8OT4 - chains A and C of the 12 polymer chains in the assembly; structure by electron microscopy, 2.97 A resolution.

== Chain A (and C) ==
Name: Amyloid-beta A4 protein
From: Homo sapiens
Notes: chain C of this document is another copy of the same molecule, construct and numbering; everything in this record applies to it too
UniProtKB: B4DM00 (B4DM00_HUMAN); residues 1-40 here correspond to UniProt positions 430-469 (UniProt number = residue number + 429)
Sequence (40 residues; each row starts with the number of its first residue):
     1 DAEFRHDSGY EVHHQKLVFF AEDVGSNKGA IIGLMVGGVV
Disordered / not traced: 38-40
What the authors report for this chain:
  - conformationally variable residues (order/disorder transition): D1 to G37

== Interface between chain A and chain C ==
Contacting residue pairs (83):
  D1(A) with D1(C), hydrogen bond (side chain-backbone); A2(C); E22(C), hydrogen bond (backbone-side chain); K28(C), salt bridge
  A2(A) with A2(C); E22(C)
  E3(A) with A2(C); E3(C)
  F4(A) with E3(C), hydrogen bond (backbone-backbone); F4(C), hydrophobic; R5(C), hydrogen bond (backbone-backbone); E22(C)
  R5(A) with R5(C)
  H6(A) with R5(C), hydrogen bond (backbone-backbone); H6(C), hydrogen bond; D7(C), hydrogen bond (backbone-backbone); K16(C); V18(C); F20(C)
  D7(A) with D7(C)
  S8(A) with D7(C), hydrogen bond (backbone-backbone); G9(C), hydrogen bond (backbone-backbone); E11(C), hydrogen bond; K16(C)
  G9(A) with Y10(C), hydrogen bond (backbone-backbone)
  Y10(A) with Y10(C)
  E11(A) with Y10(C), hydrogen bond (backbone-backbone); E11(C); V12(C), hydrogen bond (backbone-backbone); H13(C), salt bridge; K16(C), salt bridge
  V12(A) with V12(C)
  H13(A) with V12(C), hydrogen bond (backbone-backbone); H13(C), hydrogen bond (backbone-side chain)
  H14(A) with H14(C), hydrogen bond (backbone-backbone); Q15(C), hydrogen bond (backbone-backbone)
  Q15(A) with Q15(C), hydrogen bond
  K16(A) with H13(C); Q15(C), hydrogen bond (backbone-backbone); K16(C); L17(C), hydrogen bond (backbone-backbone)
  L17(A) with L17(C)
  V18(A) with L17(C), hydrogen bond (backbone-backbone); V18(C); F19(C), hydrogen bond (backbone-backbone)
  F19(A) with F19(C)
  F20(A) with F19(C), hydrogen bond (backbone-backbone); F20(C), hydrophobic; A21(C), hydrogen bond (backbone-backbone)
  A21(A) with A21(C)
  E22(A) with A21(C), hydrogen bond (backbone-backbone); E22(C); K28(C), salt bridge
  D23(A) with E22(C), hydrogen bond (backbone-backbone); D23(C); V24(C), hydrogen bond (backbone-backbone); K28(C), salt bridge
  V24(A) with V24(C)
  G25(A) with V24(C), hydrogen bond (backbone-backbone); G25(C)
  S26(A) with S26(C); N27(C)
  N27(A) with N27(C), hydrogen bond
  K28(A) with N27(C); K28(C); G29(C), hydrogen bond (backbone-backbone)
  G29(A) with G29(C)
  A30(A) with N27(C); A30(C)
  I31(A) with A30(C), hydrogen bond (backbone-backbone); I31(C), hydrophobic; I32(C), hydrogen bond (backbone-backbone)
  I32(A) with I32(C)
  G33(A) with I32(C), hydrogen bond (backbone-backbone); G33(C)
  L34(A) with G33(C); L34(C); M35(C), hydrogen bond (backbone-backbone)
  M35(A) with M35(C), hydrophobic
  V36(A) with M35(C), hydrogen bond (backbone-backbone); V36(C); G37(C), hydrogen bond (backbone-backbone)
  G37(A) with G37(C)
Other interface residues (no listed pair), chain C (37 interface residues in all): S8

== In short ==
Chain A and chain C each contribute 37 residues to their interface; the contacts include 36 hydrogen bonds and
5 salt bridges. Polar pairs include D1(A)-K28(C), E11(A)-H13(C) and E11(A)-K16(C). The paper reports
conformational variability at D1(A).
Both chains are Amyloid-beta A4 protein (Homo sapiens). Entry 8OT4 (seeded Abeta(1-40) amyloid fibril
(morphology I)) was determined by electron microscopy together with 8OT1 and 8OT3 from the same study.
